PDB entry 3P4Z | X-ray diffraction, 1.60 A resolution | chain A

# Chain A
Protein: Lysozyme C
Organism: Gallus gallus
Notes: EC 3.2.1.17
UniProt: P00698 (LYSC_CHICK); residues 1-129 here correspond to UniProt positions 19-147 (UniProt number = residue number + 18)
Amino-acid sequence (129 residues; row label = number of the first residue in the row):
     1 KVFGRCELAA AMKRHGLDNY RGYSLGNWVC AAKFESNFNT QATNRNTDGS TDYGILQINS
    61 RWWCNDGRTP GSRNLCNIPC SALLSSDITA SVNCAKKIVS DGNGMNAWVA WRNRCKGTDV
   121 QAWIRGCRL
UniProt features mapped onto this chain:
  - active site: E35, D52
  - binding site (substrate): D101
Disulfide bonds: C6-C127, C30-C115, C64-C80, C76-C94
Bound ions: gold ion near H15 (its only coordinating residue here)
Reported in the primary citation:
  - gold ion coordination: H15
  - gold 3+ ion coordination: Y23

# In short
Curated annotation (UniProt) lists active-site residues E35 and D52 and substrate-binding residue D101. The
paper reports gold ion coordination by H15; gold 3+ ion coordination by Y23.
Chain A is Lysozyme C (Gallus gallus); the structure, Time-dependent and Protein-directed In Situ Growth of
Gold Nanoparticles in a Single Crystal of Lysozyme, was determined by X-ray diffraction (same publication as
3P64, 3P65, 3P66 and 3P68).
